8AP7 - chains D and E of the 30 polymer chains in the assembly; structure by electron microscopy, 2.70 A resolution.

# Chain D
Molecule: subunit-d
Source organism: Trypanosoma brucei brucei
Reference sequence: Q57ZW9 (Q57ZW9_TRYB2); residue numbers follow UniProt; this construct covers 1-370
Sequence (370 residues; row label = number of the first residue in the row):
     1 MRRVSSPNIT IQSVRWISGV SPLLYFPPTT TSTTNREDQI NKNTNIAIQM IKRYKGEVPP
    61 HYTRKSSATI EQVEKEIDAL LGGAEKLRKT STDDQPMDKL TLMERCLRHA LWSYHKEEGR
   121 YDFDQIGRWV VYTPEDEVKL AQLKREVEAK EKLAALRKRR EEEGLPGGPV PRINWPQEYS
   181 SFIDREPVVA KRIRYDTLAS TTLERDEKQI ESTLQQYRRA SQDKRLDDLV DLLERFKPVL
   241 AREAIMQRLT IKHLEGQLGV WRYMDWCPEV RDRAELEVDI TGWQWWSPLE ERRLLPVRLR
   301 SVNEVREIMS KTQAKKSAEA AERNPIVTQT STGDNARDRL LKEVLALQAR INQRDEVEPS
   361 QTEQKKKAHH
Unresolved in the structure: 1-58, 145-218, 326-370

# Chain E
Molecule: ATPTB1
Source organism: Trypanosoma brucei brucei
Reference sequence: Q38CI8 (Q38CI8_TRYB2); residue numbers follow UniProt; this construct covers 1-396
Sequence (396 residues; numbered 1 to 396; the number before each row is that of its first residue):
     1 MQGSWSVLKK NCSNFFPGLL AFAQQTQEAY GIWLRIYNRQ QKYGPTDFVE QSETFSPDYH
    61 KRFHSQDKNM WVDKELCTEV SQKEVARLMT YKLDMWRMAH CAGALLATGG YAIPFGLFWL
   121 ANDTWVPSSF NLTGEELRAW REAQDLYRYR SAPSYLTDTK WHFDFHAYPW NETQERAWDD
   181 LFEKNDVRRD PKVVRPAAEM YDGFIKFELI RRKSLRHLCR SMNIPTFPML ARLCNGTRVR
   241 DYWNLAWCED YMVITQRLHE SMTDEELYDY AWRRYLAPYD KNLNREQLME RVEDYFEFLG
   301 PDFVAHGKAP NLVILTNYVL GYYNDPAYLE GDISELDKND YDHLASWGKD AFLRRLEFEN
   361 GPLRDQVEAH TQRLLAERAA IAKGDNAAAV EGRHTA
Unresolved in the structure: 384-396
Modified / non-standard residues: Met1 (N-acetylmethionine; AME)
Residues lining bound ligands: Q7G (2-{[(4-O-alpha-D-glucopyranosyl-alpha-D-glucopyranosyl)oxy]methyl}-4-{[(3beta,9beta,14beta,17beta,25R)-spirost-5-en-3-yl]oxy}butyl 4-O-alpha-D-glucopyranosyl-alpha-D-glucopyranoside): Gly110, Tyr111, Ile113, Pro114

# Interface between chain D and chain E
Contacting residue pairs (61):
  Arg242(D) - Leu329(E)
  Arg248(D) - Ile333(E)
  Arg248(D) - Leu336(E)
  Leu249(D) - Leu336(E)  hydrophobic
  Lys252(D) - Leu336(E)
  Lys252(D) - Asp337(E)  hydrogen bond (side chain-backbone)
  Lys252(D) - Lys338(E)  hydrogen bond (side chain-backbone)
  Lys252(D) - Asn339(E)  hydrogen bond
  Gly256(D) - Tyr341(E)
  Gln257(D) - Asn339(E)
  Gln257(D) - Asp340(E)  hydrogen bond (backbone-backbone)
  Gln257(D) - Tyr341(E)  hydrogen bond (side chain-backbone)
  Gln257(D) - Asp342(E)
  Leu258(D) - Asp340(E)
  Leu258(D) - Tyr341(E)
  Gly259(D) - Asp340(E)  hydrogen bond (backbone-side chain)
  Gly259(D) - Tyr341(E)
  Trp261(D) - Asp340(E)
  Trp261(D) - Tyr341(E)
  Arg262(D) - Glu335(E)  hydrogen bond (side chain-backbone)
  Arg262(D) - Leu336(E)
  Arg262(D) - Asp337(E)
  Arg262(D) - Lys338(E)  hydrogen bond (side chain-backbone)
  Arg262(D) - Asp340(E)  salt bridge
  Asp265(D) - Leu329(E)
  Trp266(D) - Leu329(E)  hydrophobic
  Trp266(D) - Gly331(E)
  Trp266(D) - Asp332(E)
  Trp266(D) - Ile333(E)  hydrophobic
  Trp266(D) - Glu335(E)
  Trp266(D) - Leu336(E)
  Pro268(D) - Ala327(E)  hydrophobic
  Pro268(D) - Tyr328(E)
  Pro268(D) - Leu329(E)  hydrophobic
  Glu269(D) - Lys184(E)  salt bridge
  Glu269(D) - Ala327(E)  hydrogen bond (side chain-backbone)
  Arg271(D) - Tyr328(E)
  Asp272(D) - Ala327(E)
  Leu276(D) - Ser154(E)
  Leu276(D) - Thr157(E)
  Glu277(D) - Thr157(E)
  Glu277(D) - Trp161(E)
  Ile280(D) - Ser154(E)
  Ile280(D) - Asp158(E)
  Ile280(D) - His162(E)
  Thr281(D) - Lys213(E)
  Gly282(D) - Trp161(E)
  Gln284(D) - Trp161(E)
  Gln284(D) - Phe165(E)
  Trp286(D) - Phe165(E)
  Leu289(D) - Asp164(E)
  Leu289(D) - Phe165(E)
  Leu289(D) - His166(E)
  Leu289(D) - Ala167(E)
  Leu289(D) - Tyr168(E)  hydrophobic
  Glu290(D) - Asp164(E)
  Arg292(D) - Tyr168(E)
  Arg293(D) - Asp164(E)  salt bridge
  Arg293(D) - Pro169(E)
  Arg293(D) - Glu175(E)
  Arg293(D) - Asp179(E)  salt bridge
Other interface residues (no listed pair), chain D (31 interface residues in all): Ile245, Glu255, Trp283, Ser287
Other interface residues (no listed pair), chain E (33 interface residues in all): Pro153, Trp178, His217, Pro326

# In short
31 residues of chain D and 33 residues of chain E are in contact, with 9 hydrogen bonds and 4 salt bridges.
Polar contacts include Arg262(D)-Asp340(E), Glu269(D)-Lys184(E) and Arg293(D)-Asp164(E). Bound to chain E:
compound Q7G.
Here chain D is subunit-d and chain E is ATPTB1, both from Trypanosoma brucei brucei. Entry 8AP7 (membrane
region of the Trypanosoma brucei mitochondrial ATP synthase dimer) was determined by electron microscopy,
deposited together with 8AP6, 8AP8, 8AP9, 8APA, 8APB, 8APC and 7 further entries.
